Entry 5NSR (electron microscopy, 3.80 A resolution); this record covers chains A and C of the 8 polymer chains in the assembly.

# Chain A
Molecule: DNA-directed RNA polymerase subunit alpha
Source organism: Escherichia coli K-12
Notes: EC 2.7.7.6
UniProt: P0A7Z4 (RPOA_ECOLI); numbering as in UniProt (aligned over 1-329)
Chain sequence (329 residues; numbered 1 to 329; the number before each row is that of its first residue):
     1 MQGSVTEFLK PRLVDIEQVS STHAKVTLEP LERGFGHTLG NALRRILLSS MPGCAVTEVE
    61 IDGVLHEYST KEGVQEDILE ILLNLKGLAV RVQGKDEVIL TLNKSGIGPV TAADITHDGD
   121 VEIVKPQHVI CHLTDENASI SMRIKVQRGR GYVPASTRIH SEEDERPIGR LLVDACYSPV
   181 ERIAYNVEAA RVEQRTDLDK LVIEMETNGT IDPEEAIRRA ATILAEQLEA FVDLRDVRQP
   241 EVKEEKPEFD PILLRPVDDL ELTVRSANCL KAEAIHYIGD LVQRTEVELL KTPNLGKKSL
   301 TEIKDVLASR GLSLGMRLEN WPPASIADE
Not modelled in the structure: 1-4, 238-329
UniProt features mapped onto this chain:
  - region: Glu162 to Glu165 (Required for interaction with Crp at class II promoters)
  - modified residue: Arg265 (ADP-ribosylarginine), Lys297 (N6-acetyllysine), Lys298 (N6-acetyllysine)
  - mutagenesis: Arg45 (R45C: In rpoA112; temperature-sensitive, blocks RNA polymerase assembly), Glu162 to Glu165 (5-fold decrease in CRP-class II promoter-dependent transcription), Glu165 (E165K: 5-fold decrease in CRP-class II promoter-dependent transcription), Arg191 (R191C: In rpoA101; temperature-sensitive)

# Chain C
Molecule: DNA-directed RNA polymerase subunit beta
Source organism: Escherichia coli K-12
Notes: EC 2.7.7.6
UniProt: P0A8V2 (RPOB_ECOLI); residues 1-1342 here = UniProt positions 1-1342
Chain sequence (1342 residues; row label = number of the first residue in the row):
     1 MVYSYTEKKR IRKDFGKRPQ VLDVPYLLSI QLDSFQKFIE QDPEGQYGLE AAFRSVFPIQ
    61 SYSGNSELQY VSYRLGEPVF DVQECQIRGV TYSAPLRVKL RLVIYEREAP EGTVKDIKEQ
   121 EVYMGEIPLM TDNGTFVING TERVIVSQLH RSPGVFFDSD KGKTHSSGKV LYNARIIPYR
   181 GSWLDFEFDP KDNLFVRIDR RRKLPATIIL RALNYTTEQI LDLFFEKVIF EIRDNKLQME
   241 LVPERLRGET ASFDIEANGK VYVEKGRRIT ARHIRQLEKD DVKLIEVPVE YIAGKVVAKD
   301 YIDESTGELI CAANMELSLD LLAKLSQSGH KRIETLFTND LDHGPYISET LRVDPTNDRL
   361 SALVEIYRMM RPGEPPTREA AESLFENLFF SEDRYDLSAV GRMKFNRSLL REEIEGSGIL
   421 SKDDIIDVMK KLIDIRNGKG EVDDIDHLGN RRIRSVGEMA ENQFRVGLVR VERAVKERLS
   481 LGDLDTLMPQ DMINAKPISA AVKEFFGSSQ LSQFMDQNNP LSEITHKRRI SALGPGGLTR
   541 ERAGFEVRDV HPTHYGRVCP IETPEGPNIG LINSLSVYAQ TNEYGFLETP YRKVTDGVVT
   601 DEIHYLSAIE EGNYVIAQAN SNLDEEGHFV EDLVTCRSKG ESSLFSRDQV DYMDVSTQQV
   661 VSVGASLIPF LEHDDANRAL MGANMQRQAV PTLRADKPLV GTGMERAVAV DSGVTAVAKR
   721 GGVVQYVDAS RIVIKVNEDE MYPGEAGIDI YNLTKYTRSN QNTCINQMPC VSLGEPVERG
   781 DVLADGPSTD LGELALGQNM RVAFMPWNGY NFEDSILVSE RVVQEDRFTT IHIQELACVS
   841 RDTKLGPEEI TADIPNVGEA ALSKLDESGI VYIGAEVTGG DILVGKVTPK GETQLTPEEK
   901 LLRAIFGEKA SDVKDSSLRV PNGVSGTVID VQVFTRDGVE KDKRALEIEE MQLKQAKKDL
   961 SEELQILEAG LFSRIRAVLV AGGVEAEKLD KLPRDRWLEL GLTDEEKQNQ LEQLAEQYDE
  1021 LKHEFEKKLE AKRRKITQGD DLAPGVLKIV KVYLAVKRRI QPGDKMAGRH GNKGVISKIN
  1081 PIEDMPYDEN GTPVDIVLNP LGVPSRMNIG QILETHLGMA AKGIGDKINA MLKQQQEVAK
  1141 LREFIQRAYD LGADVRQKVD LSTFSDEEVM RLAENLRKGM PIATPVFDGA KEAEIKELLK
  1201 LGDLPTSGQI RLYDGRTGEQ FERPVTVGYM YMLKLNHLVD DKMHARSTGS YSLVTQQPLG
  1261 GKAQFGGQRF GEMEVWALEA YGAAYTLQEM LTVKSDDVNG RTKMYKNIVD GNHQMEPGMP
  1321 ESFNVLLKEI RSLGINIELE DE
Not modelled in the structure: 1342
UniProt features mapped onto this chain:
  - modified residue (N6-acetyllysine): Lys1022, Lys1200
  - mutagenesis: Ile561 (I561S: Resistant to antibiotics salinamide A and B), Ile569 (I569S: Resistant to antibiotics salinamide A and B), Ala665 (A665E: Resistant to antibiotics salinamide A and B), Asp675 (D675A/G: Resistant to antibiotics salinamide A and B), Asn677 (N677H/K: Resistant to antibiotics salinamide A and B), Leu680 (L680M: Resistant to antibiotics salinamide A and B), Glu813 (E813K: Disrupts the enzyme's active center)

# How chain A and chain C interact
Pairs across the interface (37; chain A residue first):
  Arg44(A) - Tyr1087(C)
  Arg45(A) - Glu1083(C)  hydrogen bond (side chain-backbone)
  Arg45(A) - Asp1084(C)  salt bridge
  Arg45(A) - Gly1215(C)  hydrogen bond (side chain-backbone)
  Arg45(A) - Arg1216(C)
  Leu48(A) - Glu1083(C)
  Ser49(A) - Glu1083(C)  hydrogen bond (backbone-side chain)
  Leu65(A) - Ile873(C)
  His66(A) - Ile873(C)
  His66(A) - Gly874(C)
  Glu67(A) - Lys1057(C)  salt bridge
  Tyr68(A) - Tyr756(C)  hydrophobic
  Tyr68(A) - Thr927(C)
  Tyr68(A) - Ile929(C)  hydrophobic
  Tyr68(A) - Ala1055(C)  hydrophobic
  Tyr68(A) - Lys1057(C)
  Thr70(A) - Ser730(C)
  Thr70(A) - Lys755(C)
  Lys71(A) - Asp728(C)
  Glu72(A) - Asp728(C)
  Gly73(A) - Tyr726(C)
  Gly73(A) - Asp728(C)  hydrogen bond (backbone-side chain)
  Val74(A) - Asp728(C)
  Val74(A) - Ala729(C)
  Gln75(A) - Ser772(C)  hydrogen bond (side chain-backbone)
  Leu79(A) - Tyr756(C)
  Glu80(A) - Met768(C)
  His132(A) - Leu773(C)
  Thr134(A) - Tyr726(C)
  Thr134(A) - Val727(C)
  Thr134(A) - Leu773(C)
  Tyr152(A) - Gln824(C)
  Glu181(A) - Arg821(C)  hydrogen bond (backbone-side chain)
  Arg182(A) - Thr1092(C)
  Ile183(A) - Gly1091(C)
  Ala184(A) - Asn1090(C)
  Ala184(A) - Gly1091(C)
Also at the interface, not in a pair above, chain A (28 interface residues in all): Asn41, Asp77, Leu83, Ile168, Glu206
Also at the interface, not in a pair above, chain C (37 interface residues in all): Pro769, Val771, Val823, Asp826, Ile831, Tyr872, Val928, Val1056, Pro1093, Lys1133, Gly1218

# Summary
The interface between chain A and chain C involves 28 residues on one side and 37 on the other, with 6
hydrogen bonds and 2 salt bridges. Among the polar pairs are Arg45(A)-Asp1084(C), Glu67(A)-Lys1057(C) and
Arg45(A)-Glu1083(C).
Here chain A is DNA-directed RNA polymerase subunit alpha and chain C is DNA-directed RNA polymerase subunit
beta, both from Escherichia coli K-12. Entry 5NSR (Cryo-EM structure of RNA polymerase-sigma54 holo enzyme
with promoter DNA closed complex) was determined by electron microscopy together with 5NSS from the same
study.
